PDB entry 4XRX | X-ray diffraction, 3.20 A resolution | chains A and B

== Chain A (and B) ==
Molecule: Isocitrate dehydrogenase [NADP] cytoplasmic
Source organism: Homo sapiens
Notes: EC 1.1.1.42; chain B of this document is another copy of the same molecule, construct and numbering; everything in this record applies to it too
UniProt: O75874 (IDHC_HUMAN); numbering as in UniProt (aligned over 1-414)
Amino-acid sequence (414 residues; each row starts with the number of its first residue):
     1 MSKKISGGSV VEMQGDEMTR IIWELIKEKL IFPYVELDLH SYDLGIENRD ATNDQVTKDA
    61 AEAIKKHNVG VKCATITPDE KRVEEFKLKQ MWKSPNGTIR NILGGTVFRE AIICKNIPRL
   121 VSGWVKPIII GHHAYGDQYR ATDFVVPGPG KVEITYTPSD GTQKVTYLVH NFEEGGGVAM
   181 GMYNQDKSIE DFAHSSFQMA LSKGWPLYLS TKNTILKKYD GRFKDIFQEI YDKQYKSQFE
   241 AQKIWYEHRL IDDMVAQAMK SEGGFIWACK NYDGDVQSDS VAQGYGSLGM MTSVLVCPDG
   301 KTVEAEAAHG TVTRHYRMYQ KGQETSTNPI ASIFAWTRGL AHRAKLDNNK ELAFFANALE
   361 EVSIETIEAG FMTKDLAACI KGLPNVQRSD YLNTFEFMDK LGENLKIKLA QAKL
Not modelled in the structure: 1-2, 134-138, 271-286, 414 (chain B: 1-2, 134-140, 270-286, 413-414)
Differences from the reference sequence: engineered mutation His-132 (Arg in O75874)
Ligand contacts:
  - 42V (5-[(E)-(1-methyl-5-oxo-2-thioxoimidazolidin-4-ylidene)methyl]pyridin-2(1H)-one): Thr-77, Ser-94, Asn-96, Gly-97, Arg-100, Asn-101, Arg-140
  - NADPH (NDP; NADPH dihydro-nicotinamide-adenine-dinucleotide phosphate): Lys-72, Ala-74, Thr-75, Ile-76, Thr-77, Arg-82, Asn-96, Leu-288, Gly-289, Glu-306, Ala-307, Ala-308, His-309, Gly-310, Thr-311, Val-312, Thr-313, Arg-314, His-315, Thr-327, Asn-328, Asp-375
Curated features (UniProtKB/Swiss-Prot):
  - binding site (NADP(+)): Thr-75 to Thr-77, Arg-82, Lys-260, Gly-310 to His-315, Asn-328
  - binding site (substrate): Thr-77, Ser-94 to Arg-100, Arg-109, Lys-212
  - binding site (Mn(2+)): Asp-252, Asp-275, Asp-279
  - site (Critical for catalysis): Tyr-139, Lys-212
  - modified residue: Ser-2 (N-acetylserine), Tyr-42 (Phosphotyrosine), Lys-81 (N6-acetyllysine), Lys-126 (N6-succinyllysine), Lys-224 (N6-acetyllysine), Lys-233 (N6-acetyllysine), Lys-243 (N6-acetyllysine), Lys-321 (N6-acetyllysine), Ser-389 (Phosphoserine), Lys-400 (N6-succinyllysine)
  - natural variant: His-132 (R132H: In a glioma sample; this construct carries the variant)
From the paper describing this entry:
  - binding site for 42V: Thr-77, Ser-94, Asn-96, Gly-97, Arg-100, Asn-101

== Chain A / chain B interface ==
Pairs across the interface (101):
  Thr-142(A) / Tyr-167(B)
  Thr-142(A) / Leu-168(B)
  Thr-142(A) / Val-169(B)
  Asp-143(A) / Leu-216(B)
  Asp-143(A) / Lys-217(B)
  Asp-143(A) / Lys-218(B)  hydrogen bond (side chain-backbone)
  Asp-143(A) / Tyr-219(B)  hydrogen bond (side chain-backbone)
  Phe-144(A) / Ile-154(B)  hydrophobic
  Phe-144(A) / Tyr-156(B)  hydrophobic
  Phe-144(A) / Tyr-167(B)
  Val-145(A) / Lys-218(B)
  Val-145(A) / Arg-222(B)
  Val-146(A) / Tyr-156(B)  hydrophobic
  Val-146(A) / Arg-222(B)  hydrogen bond (backbone-side chain)
  Pro-147(A) / Tyr-156(B)
  Gly-148(A) / Tyr-156(B)  hydrogen bond (backbone-side chain)
  Pro-149(A) / Tyr-156(B)  hydrogen bond (backbone-side chain)
  Pro-149(A) / Pro-158(B)
  Pro-149(A) / Ser-159(B)  hydrogen bond (backbone-backbone)
  Gly-150(A) / Thr-157(B)
  Gly-150(A) / Pro-158(B)
  Gly-150(A) / Ser-159(B)  hydrogen bond (backbone-side chain)
  Lys-151(A) / Thr-155(B)
  Lys-151(A) / Tyr-156(B)
  Lys-151(A) / Thr-157(B)  hydrogen bond (backbone-backbone)
  Val-152(A) / Ile-154(B)  hydrophobic
  Val-152(A) / Thr-155(B)
  Glu-153(A) / Ile-154(B)
  Glu-153(A) / Thr-155(B)  hydrogen bond (backbone-backbone)
  Ile-154(A) / Phe-144(B)  hydrophobic
  Ile-154(A) / Val-152(B)  hydrophobic
  Ile-154(A) / Glu-153(B)
  Ile-154(A) / Met-180(B)
  Thr-155(A) / Lys-151(B)
  Thr-155(A) / Val-152(B)
  Thr-155(A) / Glu-153(B)  hydrogen bond (backbone-backbone)
  Tyr-156(A) / Val-146(B)  hydrophobic
  Tyr-156(A) / Pro-147(B)
  Tyr-156(A) / Gly-148(B)  hydrogen bond (side chain-backbone)
  Tyr-156(A) / Pro-149(B)  hydrogen bond (side chain-backbone)
  Tyr-156(A) / Lys-151(B)
  Thr-157(A) / Gly-150(B)
  Thr-157(A) / Lys-151(B)  hydrogen bond (backbone-backbone)
  Pro-158(A) / Pro-149(B)
  Ser-159(A) / Pro-149(B)  hydrogen bond (backbone-backbone)
  Ser-159(A) / Gly-150(B)
  Tyr-167(A) / Thr-142(B)
  Tyr-167(A) / Phe-144(B)  hydrophobic
  Leu-168(A) / Thr-142(B)  hydrogen bond (backbone-side chain)
  Val-169(A) / Gly-181(B)
  Val-169(A) / Met-182(B)
  Val-169(A) / Tyr-183(B)
  His-170(A) / Tyr-183(B)
  His-170(A) / Gln-185(B)
  Phe-172(A) / Tyr-183(B)  hydrophobic
  Phe-172(A) / Asn-184(B)
  Gly-176(A) / Gln-185(B)
  Gly-176(A) / Asp-186(B)  hydrogen bond (backbone-backbone)
  Gly-177(A) / Asn-184(B)
  Gly-177(A) / Asp-186(B)  hydrogen bond (backbone-side chain)
  Val-178(A) / Tyr-183(B)
  Val-178(A) / Asn-184(B)  hydrogen bond (backbone-backbone)
  Val-178(A) / Tyr-219(B)  hydrophobic
  Val-178(A) / Arg-222(B)
  Ala-179(A) / Met-182(B)
  Ala-179(A) / Tyr-219(B)
  Met-180(A) / Ile-154(B)
  Met-180(A) / Met-180(B)
  Met-180(A) / Gly-181(B)
  Met-180(A) / Met-182(B)  hydrogen bond (backbone-backbone)
  Met-180(A) / Leu-216(B)  hydrophobic
  Met-180(A) / Tyr-219(B)  hydrophobic
  Gly-181(A) / Ile-154(B)
  Gly-181(A) / Val-169(B)
  Gly-181(A) / Met-180(B)
  Met-182(A) / Val-169(B)
  Met-182(A) / Ala-179(B)
  Met-182(A) / Met-180(B)  hydrogen bond (backbone-backbone)
  Tyr-183(A) / Val-169(B)
  Tyr-183(A) / His-170(B)  hydrogen bond
  Tyr-183(A) / Val-178(B)
  Asn-184(A) / Gly-177(B)
  Asn-184(A) / Val-178(B)  hydrogen bond (backbone-backbone)
  Gln-185(A) / His-170(B)
  Gln-185(A) / Glu-174(B)
  Gln-185(A) / Gly-176(B)
  Asp-186(A) / Gly-176(B)  hydrogen bond (backbone-backbone)
  Asp-186(A) / Gly-177(B)  hydrogen bond (side chain-backbone)
  Lys-187(A) / Glu-174(B)
  Leu-216(A) / Asp-143(B)
  Lys-217(A) / Asp-143(B)
  Lys-218(A) / Asp-143(B)  hydrogen bond (backbone-side chain)
  Lys-218(A) / Val-145(B)
  Lys-218(A) / Val-178(B)
  Tyr-219(A) / Asp-143(B)  hydrogen bond (backbone-side chain)
  Tyr-219(A) / Val-178(B)  hydrophobic
  Tyr-219(A) / Ala-179(B)
  Tyr-219(A) / Met-180(B)
  Arg-222(A) / Val-145(B)
  Arg-222(A) / Gly-177(B)
  Arg-222(A) / Val-178(B)
Other interface residues (no listed pair), chain A (42 interface residues in all): Gly-175, Gly-382
Other interface residues (no listed pair), chain B (42 interface residues in all): Ser-122, Ala-141, Phe-172

== Summary ==
Chain A and chain B each contribute 42 residues to their interface, with 26 hydrogen bonds. Polar contacts
include Asp-143(A)/Lys-218(B), Asp-143(A)/Tyr-219(B) and Val-146(A)/Arg-222(B). Bound to chain A: NADPH and
compound 42V. From the paper: a binding site for 42V at Thr-77(A), Ser-94(A) and Asn-96(A) among others.
Both chains are Isocitrate dehydrogenase [NADP] cytoplasmic (Homo sapiens). Entry 4XRX (Crystal structure of a
metabolic reductase with (E)-5-((1-methyl-5-oxo-2-thioxoimidazolidin-4-ylidene)methyl)pyridin-2(1H)-one) was
determined by X-ray diffraction (same publication as 4XS3).
